Entry 8VU4 (X-ray diffraction, 2.35 A resolution); this record covers chains C and A of the 4 polymer chains in the assembly.

[Chain C]
Name: S1CE4 VARIANT OF FAB-EPR-1 light chain
Source organism: Homo sapiens
Notes: antibody fragment or engineered binder
Sequence (212 residues; each row starts with the number of its first residue; note: 20 numbers in that range are skipped by the numbering (no residue carries them; nothing is unmodelled there)):
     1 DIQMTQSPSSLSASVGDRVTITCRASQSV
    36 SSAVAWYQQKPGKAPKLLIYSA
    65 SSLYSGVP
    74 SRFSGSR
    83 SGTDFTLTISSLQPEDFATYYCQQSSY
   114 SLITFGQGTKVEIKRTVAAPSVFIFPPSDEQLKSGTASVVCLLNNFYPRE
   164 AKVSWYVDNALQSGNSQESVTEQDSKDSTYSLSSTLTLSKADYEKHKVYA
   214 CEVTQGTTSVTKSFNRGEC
Unresolved in the structure: 28
Disulfide bonds: Cys-23/Cys-104, Cys-154/Cys-214
Metal / ion sites: Na+ site 1 near Met-4 (its only coordinating residue here); Na+ site 2: Thr-198, Thr-200

[Chain A]
Name: S1CE4 VARIANT OF FAB-EPR-1 heavy chain
Source organism: Homo sapiens
Notes: engineered mutation(s): K131Q and F160W; antibody fragment or engineered binder
Sequence (224 residues; row label = number of the first residue in the row; note: 11 numbers in that range are skipped by the numbering (no residue carries them; nothing is unmodelled there)):
     1 EVQLVESGG
    11 GLVQPGGSLRLSCAASGFNL
    35 RSYYMHWVRQAPGKGLEWVASISPY
    62 YSYTYYADSVK
    74 GRFTISADTSKNTAYLQMNSLRAEDTAVYYCARHGY
   113 GAMDYWGQGTLVTVFNQIQGPSVFPLAPSSKSTSGGTAALGCLVKDYWPE
   163 PVTVSWNSGALTSGVHTFPAVLQSSGLYSLSSVVTVPSSSLGTQTYICNV
   213 NHKPSNTKVDKKVEPKSCDKTHT
Unresolved in the structure: 1, 230-235
Disulfide bonds: Cys-23/Cys-104, Cys-154/Cys-210
Metal / ion sites: Na+ site 1: Val-126, Ser-187; Na+ site 2 near Glu-162 (its only coordinating residue here); Na+ site 3 near Pro-163 (its only coordinating residue here); Na+ site 4 near Pro-181 (its only coordinating residue here); Na+ site 5: Asn-218 (shared with 2 residues of chain G)

[Chain C / chain A interface]
Residue-residue contacts (36; chain C residue first):
  Phe-136(C) / Ser-146(A)
  Phe-136(C) / Thr-149(A)
  Phe-136(C) / Ala-151(A)  hydrophobic
  Phe-138(C) / Leu-138(A)
  Phe-138(C) / Ala-139(A)
  Phe-138(C) / Ala-151(A)
  Ser-141(C) / Phe-136(A)
  Ser-141(C) / Pro-137(A)
  Glu-143(C) / Phe-136(A)
  Glu-143(C) / Pro-137(A)
  Glu-143(C) / Lys-223(A)  salt bridge
  Gln-144(C) / Phe-136(A)
  Gln-144(C) / Leu-155(A)
  Gln-144(C) / Lys-157(A)
  Ser-151(C) / Leu-155(A)
  Ser-151(C) / Lys-157(A)
  Val-153(C) / Leu-138(A)  hydrophobic
  Leu-155(C) / Phe-180(A)  hydrophobic
  Leu-155(C) / Val-195(A)  hydrophobic
  Asn-157(C) / His-178(A)  hydrogen bond
  Asn-157(C) / Thr-197(A)
  Asn-158(C) / His-178(A)  hydrogen bond
  Gly-177(C) / Lys-48(A)
  Gln-180(C) / Val-183(A)
  Gln-180(C) / Leu-184(A)  hydrogen bond (side chain-backbone)
  Gln-180(C) / Gln-185(A)
  Glu-181(C) / Val-183(A)
  Ser-182(C) / Phe-180(A)
  Ser-182(C) / Pro-181(A)  hydrogen bond (side chain-backbone)
  Val-183(C) / Pro-181(A)
  Thr-184(C) / Phe-180(A)
  Ser-194(C) / His-178(A)  hydrogen bond
  Ser-194(C) / Phe-180(A)
  Leu-195(C) / Phe-180(A)  hydrophobic
  Ser-196(C) / Phe-180(A)
  Cys-232(C) / Lys-228(A)  hydrogen bond (backbone-side chain)
Other interface residues (no listed pair), chain C (22 interface residues in all): Thr-149, Asn-178
Other interface residues (no listed pair), chain A (22 interface residues in all): Leu-152, Ser-193

[Summary]
Chain C and chain A each contribute 22 residues to their interface; the contacts include 6 hydrogen bonds and
1 salt bridge. Among the polar pairs are Glu-143(C)/Lys-223(A), Asn-157(C)/His-178(A) and
Asn-158(C)/His-178(A). Thr-198(C) and Thr-200(C) coordinate Na+ site 2.
Chain C is S1CE4 VARIANT OF FAB-EPR-1 light chain and chain A is S1CE4 VARIANT OF FAB-EPR-1 heavy chain, both
from Homo sapiens; the structure, Structure of FabS1CE4-EPR-1, an elbow-locked high affinity antibody for the
erythropoeitin receptor, was determined by X-ray diffraction (same publication as 8VTP, 8VTR, 8VU1, 8VUA,
8VUC, 8VUI, 8VVM and 8VVO).
